PDB entry 4R9H | X-ray diffraction, 1.90 A resolution | chains A and D

[Chain A (and D)]
Molecule: Beta-2-microglobulin
Organism: Homo sapiens
Notes: chain D of this document is another copy of the same molecule, construct and numbering; everything in this record applies to it too
UniProtKB: P61769 (B2MG_HUMAN); residues 1-99 here correspond to UniProt positions 21-119 (UniProt number = residue number + 20)
Chain sequence (100 residues; numbered 0 to 99; the number before each row is that of its first residue; numbering starts at 0):
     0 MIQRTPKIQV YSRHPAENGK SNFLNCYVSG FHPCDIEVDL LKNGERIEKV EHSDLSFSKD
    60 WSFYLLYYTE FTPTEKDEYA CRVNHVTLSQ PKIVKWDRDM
Differences from the reference sequence: expression tag (0); engineered mutation Cys-33 (Ser53 in P61769)
Disulfide bonds: Cys-25/Cys-80
Curated features (UniProtKB/Swiss-Prot):
  - modified residue: Gln-2 (Pyrrolidone carboxylic acid)
  - glycosylation: Ile-1 (N-linked (Glc) (glycation) isoleucine), Lys-19 (N-linked (Glc) (glycation) lysine), Lys-41 (N-linked (Glc) (glycation) lysine), Lys-48 (N-linked (Glc) (glycation) lysine), Lys-58 (N-linked (Glc) (glycation) lysine), Lys-91 (N-linked (Glc) (glycation) lysine), Lys-94 (N-linked (Glc) (glycation) lysine)
From the paper describing this entry:
  - self-association interface (contacts with another copy of this molecule); pairs are residue here / residue on that copy: Cys-33/Cys-33 (disulfide), Tyr-10, Tyr-26, Tyr-63
  - contacts within the chain: Phe-56/Trp-60 (pi stacking)
  - mutagenesis - S33C: unchanged stability
  - conformationally variable residues (loop rearrangement, side-chain flip): Ser-57 to Trp-60, Tyr-63

[Chain A / chain D interface]
Pairs across the interface (25; chain A residue first):
  Pro-32(A) with Asp-34(D)
  Cys-33(A) with Cys-33(D), disulfide; Asp-34(D), hydrogen bond (side chain-backbone); Leu-54(D), hydrophobic
  Asp-34(A) with Cys-33(D), hydrogen bond (backbone-side chain)
  His-51(A) with Phe-56(D)
  Ser-52(A) with Phe-56(D)
  Asp-53(A) with Asp-53(D); Leu-54(D); Ser-55(D); Phe-56(D), hydrogen bond (side chain-backbone)
  Leu-54(A) with Asp-53(D); Leu-54(D), hydrogen bond (backbone-backbone); Phe-56(D), hydrophobic
  Ser-55(A) with Asp-53(D), hydrogen bond
  Phe-56(A) with His-51(D), hydrogen bond (backbone-side chain); Ser-52(D); Leu-64(D), hydrophobic; Tyr-66(D)
  Ser-57(A) with His-51(D), hydrogen bond (backbone-side chain)
  Lys-58(A) with Glu-47(D), salt bridge
  Trp-60(A) with Glu-36(D); Val-37(D); Tyr-66(D), hydrogen bond
  Phe-62(A) with Leu-54(D), hydrophobic
Interface residues without a listed pair, chain A (15 interface residues in all): His-31, Leu-64
Interface residues without a listed pair, chain D (16 interface residues in all): Ile-35, Asp-38, Phe-62
Disulfides between the chains: Cys-33(A)/Cys-33(D)

[In short]
15 residues of chain A and 16 residues of chain D are in contact; the contacts include 1 disulfide bond, 8
hydrogen bonds and 1 salt bridge. Polar contacts include Lys-58(A)/Glu-47(D), Cys-33(A)/Asp-34(D) and
Asp-53(A)/Phe-56(D). From the paper: S33C of chain A leaves stability unchanged; conformational variability at
Ser-57(A) and Tyr-63(A).
Both chains are Beta-2-microglobulin (Homo sapiens). Entry 4R9H (Crystal structure of dimeric S33C beta-2
microglobulin mutant at 1.9 Angstrom resolution) was determined by X-ray diffraction, deposited together with
4RAH and 4RA3.
